Entry 8V41 (electron microscopy, 5.60 A resolution (low resolution: residue-level contacts below are approximate; hydrogen-bond / salt-bridge calls are withheld)); this record covers chains v and j of the 42 polymer chains in the assembly.

# Chain v
Protein: Tri-2 (CD1371)
Source organism: Clostridioides difficile
UniProt: A0A1X9JZB1 (A0A1X9JZB1_CLODI); residue numbers follow UniProt; this construct covers 1-350
Sequence (350 residues; numbered 1 to 350; the number before each row is that of its first residue):
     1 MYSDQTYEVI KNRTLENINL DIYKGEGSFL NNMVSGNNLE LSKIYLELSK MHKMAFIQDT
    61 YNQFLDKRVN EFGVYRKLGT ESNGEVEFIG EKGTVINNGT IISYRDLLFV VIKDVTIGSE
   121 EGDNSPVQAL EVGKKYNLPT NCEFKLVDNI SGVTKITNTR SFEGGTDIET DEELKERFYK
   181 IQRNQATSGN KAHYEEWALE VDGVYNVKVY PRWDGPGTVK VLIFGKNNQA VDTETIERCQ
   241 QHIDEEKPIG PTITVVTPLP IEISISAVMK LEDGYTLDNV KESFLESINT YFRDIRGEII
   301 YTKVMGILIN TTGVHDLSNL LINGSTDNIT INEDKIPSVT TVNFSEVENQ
Unresolved in the structure: 347-350

# Chain j
Protein: Sheath initiator (CD1370)
Source organism: Clostridioides difficile
UniProt: A0A069AE46 (A0A069AE46_CLODI); residue numbers follow UniProt; this construct covers 1-142
Sequence (142 residues; each row starts with the number of its first residue):
     1 MSTIFPFIGV PEDYILPKTE ELPIFREVAW DFEKDEPILE KGDFKIIEKK EALKVWIYKC
    61 IKTNRYEHEI YSLEYGTELS ELIGQKYTKG LTESEASRFI KEALLINPYI LEVNVKSANF
   121 NRDILSANVK VSTIYGEVEI NV
Unresolved in the structure: 1-15, 136-142

# How chain v and chain j interact
Contacting residue pairs - 17 pairs, chain v then chain j:
  Tyr7(v) - Ile70(j)
  Asp21(v) - Arg26(j)
  Ile22(v) - Arg26(j)
  Ile22(v) - Glu27(j)
  Tyr23(v) - Phe25(j)
  Gly25(v) - Phe25(j)
  Glu26(v) - Trp56(j)
  Glu26(v) - Tyr71(j)
  Glu26(v) - Ser72(j)
  Glu26(v) - Tyr75(j)
  Gly27(v) - Lys59(j)
  Gly27(v) - Tyr71(j)
  Ser28(v) - Phe25(j)
  Ser28(v) - Glu27(j)
  Phe29(v) - Glu27(j)
  Asn32(v) - Tyr71(j)
  Leu39(v) - Ile70(j)
Other interface residues (no listed pair), chain v (13 interface residues in all): Lys24, Leu30
Other interface residues (no listed pair), chain j (11 interface residues in all): Glu69, Tyr109

# In short
The interface between chain v and chain j involves 13 residues on one side and 11 on the other.
Here chain v is Tri-2 (CD1371) and chain j is Sheath initiator (CD1370), both from Clostridioides difficile.
Entry 8V41 (CryoEM Structure of Diffocin - postcontracted - Baseplate - transitional state) was determined by
electron microscopy (same publication as 8V3T, 8V3W, 8V3X, 8V3Z, 8V40 and 8V43).
